PDB entry 8CPA | X-ray diffraction, 2.00 A resolution | chain A

Chain A:
Molecule: Carboxypeptidase A
From: Bos taurus
Notes: EC 3.4.17.1
UniProt: P00730 (CBPA1_BOVIN); residues 1-307 here correspond to UniProt positions 111-417 (UniProt number = residue number + 110)
Sequence (307 residues; row label = number of the first residue in the row):
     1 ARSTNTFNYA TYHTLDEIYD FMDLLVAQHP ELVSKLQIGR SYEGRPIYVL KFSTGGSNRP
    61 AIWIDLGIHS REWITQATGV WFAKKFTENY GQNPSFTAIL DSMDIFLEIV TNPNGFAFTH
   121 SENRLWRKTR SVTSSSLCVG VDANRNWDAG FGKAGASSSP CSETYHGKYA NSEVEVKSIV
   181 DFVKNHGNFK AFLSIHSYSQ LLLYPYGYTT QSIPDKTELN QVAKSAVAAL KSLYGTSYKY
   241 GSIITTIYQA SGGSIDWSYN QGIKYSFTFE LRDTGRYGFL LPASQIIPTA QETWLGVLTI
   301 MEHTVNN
Differences from the reference sequence: conflict Gln28 (Glu138 in P00730), Glu31 (Gln141 in P00730), Asn89 (Asp199 in P00730), Asn93 (Asp203 in P00730), Asn114 (Asp224 in P00730), Glu122 (Gln232 in P00730), Asn185 (Asp295 in P00730), Ala228 (Glu338 in P00730), Val305 (Leu415 in P00730)
Cystine bridges: Cys138-Cys161
Bound ions: Zn2+: His69, Glu72, His196 (together with AGF)
Ligand contacts: AGF (O-(((1R)-((N-(phenyl-methoxy-carbonyl)-alanyl)-amino)methyl)hydroxyphosphinyl)3-L-phenyllactate): His69, Arg71, Glu72, Arg127, Asn144, Arg145, Glu163, Thr164, His196, Ser197, Tyr198, Ser199, Leu203, Ile243, Ile247, Tyr248, Ala250, Gly253, Thr268, Glu270, Phe279
UniProt features mapped onto this chain:
  - active site: Glu270 (Proton donor/acceptor)
  - binding site (substrate): His69 to Glu72, Arg127, Asn144, Arg145, Ser197, Tyr198, Tyr248
  - binding site (Zn(2+)): His69, Glu72, His196

In short:
Bound to chain A: compound AGF. His69, Glu72 and His196 form the Zn2+ site. From UniProt: active-site residue
Glu270, 10 substrate-binding residues and 3 Zn2+-binding residues.
Chain A is Carboxypeptidase A (Bos taurus); the structure, Comparison of the structures of three
carboxypeptidase A-phosphonate complexes, was determined by X-ray diffraction, deposited together with 7CPA.
